Entry 4XJN (X-ray diffraction, 3.11 A resolution); this record covers chains C and N of the 14 polymer chains in the assembly.

[Chain C]
Molecule: Nucleocapsid
Source organism: Parainfluenza virus 5
Reference sequence: W5QKM4 (W5QKM4_9PARA); numbering as in UniProt (aligned over 1-509)
Amino-acid sequence (525 residues; numbered -15 to 509; the number before each row is that of its first residue; numbers below 1 keep their minus sign (His-15 is residue -15)):
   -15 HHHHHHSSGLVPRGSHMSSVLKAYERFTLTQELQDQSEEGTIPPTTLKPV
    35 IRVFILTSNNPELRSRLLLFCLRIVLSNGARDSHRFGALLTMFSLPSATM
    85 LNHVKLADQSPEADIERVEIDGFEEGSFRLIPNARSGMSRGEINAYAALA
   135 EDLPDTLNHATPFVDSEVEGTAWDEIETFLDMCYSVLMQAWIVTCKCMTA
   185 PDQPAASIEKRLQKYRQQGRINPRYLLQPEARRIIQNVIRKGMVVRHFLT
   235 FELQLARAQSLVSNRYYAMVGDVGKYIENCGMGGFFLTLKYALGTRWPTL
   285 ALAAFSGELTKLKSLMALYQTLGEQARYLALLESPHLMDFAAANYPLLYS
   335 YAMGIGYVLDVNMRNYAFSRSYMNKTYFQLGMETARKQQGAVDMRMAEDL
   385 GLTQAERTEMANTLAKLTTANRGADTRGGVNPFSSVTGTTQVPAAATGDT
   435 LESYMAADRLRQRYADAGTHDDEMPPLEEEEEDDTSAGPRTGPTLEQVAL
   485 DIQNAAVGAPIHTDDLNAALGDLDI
Not modelled in the structure: -15 to 2, 183-186, 402-509
Differences from the reference sequence: expression tag (-15 to 0)
Cystine bridges: Cys179-Cys264
From the paper describing this entry:
  - binding site for the 78-nt RNA strand (chain N): Lys194, Arg195, Gln202, Tyr260, Met266, Gly267, Tyr350, Ala351, Arg354, Ser355

[Chain N]
Molecule: 78-nt RNA strand
Source organism: Escherichia coli
Sequence (78 nucleotides; numbered 1 to 78; the number before each row is that of its first residue):
     1 UUUUUUUUUUUUUUUUUUUUUUUUUUUUUUUUUUUUUUUUUUUUUUUUUU
    51 UUUUUUUUUUUUUUUUUUUUUUUUUUUU
Bound ions: lead (II) ion site 1 near U5 (its only coordinating residue here); lead (II) ion site 2 near U53 (its only coordinating residue here)

[How chain C and chain N interact]
Contacting residue pairs (28):
  Cys181(C) - U29(N)  hydrogen bond to the base
  Ala190(C) - U32(N)  phosphate contact
  Ser191(C) - U31(N)  phosphate contact
  Ser191(C) - U32(N)  hydrogen bond to the phosphate
  Arg195(C) - U33(N)  salt bridge to the phosphate
  Arg195(C) - U34(N)  salt bridge to the phosphate
  Lys198(C) - U34(N)  sugar contact
  Gln202(C) - U34(N)  sugar contact
  Tyr260(C) - U33(N)  base contact
  Tyr260(C) - U34(N)  hydrogen bond to the phosphate
  Gly265(C) - U29(N)  phosphate contact
  Gly265(C) - U30(N)  phosphate contact
  Met266(C) - U30(N)  phosphate contact
  Gly267(C) - U30(N)  hydrogen bond to the phosphate
  Leu321(C) - U28(N)  sugar contact
  Ala325(C) - U27(N)  sugar contact
  Ala327(C) - U27(N)  sugar contact
  Asn346(C) - U31(N)  hydrogen bond to the sugar
  Asn346(C) - U32(N)  hydrogen bond to the sugar
  Met347(C) - U31(N)  base contact
  Asn349(C) - U31(N)  sugar contact
  Tyr350(C) - U30(N)  hydrogen bond to the phosphate
  Tyr350(C) - U31(N)  hydrogen bond to the sugar
  Ala351(C) - U30(N)  hydrogen bond to the sugar
  Arg354(C) - U30(N)  salt bridge to the phosphate
  Ser355(C) - U26(N)  hydrogen bond to the phosphate
  Ser355(C) - U27(N)  phosphate contact
  Tyr356(C) - U26(N)  sugar contact
Other interface residues (no listed pair), chain C (28 interface residues in all): Lys194, Gln197, Gln201, Gly268, Leu271, Met322, Asp344

[Summary]
28 residues of chain C face 9 of chain N across their interface, with 10 hydrogen bonds and 3 salt bridges.
Among the polar pairs are Cys181(C)-U29(N), Asn346(C)-U31(N) and Asn346(C)-U32(N). From the paper: a binding
site for the 78-nt RNA strand (chain N) at Lys194(C), Arg195(C) and Gln202(C) among others.
Here chain C is Nucleocapsid (Parainfluenza virus 5) and chain N is a 78-nt RNA strand (Escherichia coli).
Entry 4XJN (Structure of the parainfluenza virus 5 nucleocapsid-RNA complex: an insight into paramyxovirus
polymerase activity) was determined by X-ray diffraction.
